9FG1 - chains B and C of the 7 polymer chains in the assembly; structure by electron microscopy, 3.10 A resolution.

# Chain B
Name: Gamma-aminobutyric acid receptor subunit beta-3
Source organism: Homo sapiens
UniProtKB: P28472 (GBRB3_HUMAN); residues 1-448 here correspond to UniProt positions 26-473 (UniProt number = residue number + 25)
Chain sequence (395 residues; row label = number of the first residue in the row; note: 107 numbers in that range are skipped by the numbering (no residue carries them; nothing is unmodelled there); numbers below 1 keep their minus sign (Met-53 is residue -53)):
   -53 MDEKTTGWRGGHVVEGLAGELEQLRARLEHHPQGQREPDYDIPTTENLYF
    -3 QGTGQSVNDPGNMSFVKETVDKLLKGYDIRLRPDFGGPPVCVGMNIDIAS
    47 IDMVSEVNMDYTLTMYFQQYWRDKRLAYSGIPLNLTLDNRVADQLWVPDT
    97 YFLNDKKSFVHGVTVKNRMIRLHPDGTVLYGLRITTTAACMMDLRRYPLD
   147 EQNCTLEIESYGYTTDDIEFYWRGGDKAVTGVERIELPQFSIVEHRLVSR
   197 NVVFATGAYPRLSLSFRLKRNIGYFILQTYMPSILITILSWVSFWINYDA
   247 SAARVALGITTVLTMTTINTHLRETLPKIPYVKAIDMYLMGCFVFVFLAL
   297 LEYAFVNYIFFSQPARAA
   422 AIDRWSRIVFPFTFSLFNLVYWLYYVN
Disordered / not traced: -53 to 7, 448
Cystine bridges: Cys136-Cys150
Covalently attached groups: N-acetylglucosamine (NAG) linked to Asn80; glycan linked to Asn149
Construct notes: initiating methionine (-53); expression tag (-52 to 0); linker (308-314)
Small-molecule neighbours: gamma-amino-butanoic acid (ABU): Tyr97, Glu155, Ser156, Tyr157, Phe200, Thr202, Tyr205
UniProt features mapped onto this chain:
  - binding site (benzamidine): Asp95 to Tyr97, Glu155 to Tyr157, Phe200
  - binding site (4-aminobutanoate): Tyr97, Glu155, Tyr157, Thr202
  - binding site (histamine): Tyr97, Ser156, Tyr157, Thr202
  - glycosylation (N-linked (GlcNAc...) asparagine): Asn8, Asn80, Asn149

# Chain C
Name: Isoform 1 of Gamma-aminobutyric acid receptor subunit gamma-2
Source organism: Homo sapiens
UniProtKB: P18507 (GBRG2_HUMAN), isoform P18507-2; the construct has insertions or renumbered stretches relative to UniProt, so the offset changes along the chain: 1-322 = UniProt 40-361; 400-428 = UniProt 447-475
Chain sequence (373 residues; row label = number of the first residue in the row; note: 71 numbers in that range are skipped by the numbering (no residue carries them; nothing is unmodelled there); numbers below 1 keep their minus sign (Thr-1 is residue -1)):
    -1 TGQKSDDDYEDYTSNKTWVLTPKVPEGDVTVILNNLLEGYDNKLRPDIGV
    49 KPTLIHTDMYVNSIGPVNAINMEYTIDIFFAQTWYDRRLKFNSTIKVLRL
    99 NSNMVGKIWIPDTFFRNSKKADAHWITTPNRMLRIWNDGRVLYTLRLTID
   149 AECQLQLHNFPMDEHSCPLEFSSYGYPREEIVYQWKRSSVEVGDTRSWRL
   199 YQFSFVGLRNTTEVVKTTSGDYVVMSVYFDLSRRMGYFTIQTYIPCTLIV
   249 VLSWVSFWINKDAVPARTSLGITTVLTMTTLSTIARKSLPKVSYVTAMDL
   299 FVSVCFIFVFSALVEYGTLHYFVSSQPARA
   400 AKMDSYARIFFPTAFCLFNLVYWVSYLYLGTGGTTETSQVAPA
Disordered / not traced: -1 to 24, 429-442
Cystine bridges: Cys151-Cys165
Covalently attached groups: N-acetylglucosamine (NAG) linked to Asn208
Construct notes: expression tag (-1 to 0, 429-442); conflict Thr11 (Ala50 in P18507); linker (323-328)
Small-molecule neighbours: D3D ((19S,22R,25R)-22,25,26-trihydroxy-16,22-dioxo-17,21,23-trioxa-22lambda~5~-phosphahexacosan-19-yl (9E)-octadec-9-enoate): Arg231, Arg232, Met233, Gly234, Thr237, Ile238, Ile242, Pro243, Thr245, Leu246, Trp252, Phe414, Cys415, Asn418, Trp422
UniProt features mapped onto this chain:
  - glycosylation (N-linked (GlcNAc...) asparagine): Asn13, Asn90, Asn208

# Interface between chain B and chain C
Pairs across the interface (64; chain B residue first):
  Asn8(B) with Val48(C)
  Met9(B) with Leu42(C), hydrophobic; Arg43(C); Arg86(C)
  Val12(B) with Ile46(C), hydrophobic
  Lys13(B) with Gly37(C), hydrogen bond (side chain-backbone); Asp39(C); Leu42(C)
  Val16(B) with Lys41(C)
  Asp48(B) with Lys117(C), salt bridge
  Tyr62(B) with Phe112(C); Arg114(C); Tyr172(C)
  Gln64(B) with Thr216(C); Ser217(C)
  Thr82(B) with Gly173(C); Tyr174(C); Glu178(C), hydrogen bond
  Leu83(B) with Lys41(C)
  Asp84(B) with Lys41(C), hydrogen bond (backbone-backbone)
  Arg86(B) with Asn40(C); Gly104(C), hydrogen bond (side chain-backbone)
  Val87(B) with Lys41(C)
  His107(B) with Ser116(C); Lys117(C)
  Val109(B) with Thr111(C); Phe112(C); Ala119(C); Asp120(C); Leu145(C), hydrophobic
  Thr110(B) with Thr111(C), hydrogen bond (side chain-backbone); Leu145(C)
  Val111(B) with Asp110(C)
  Asn113(B) with Phe112(C)
  Arg114(B) with Tyr172(C)
  Met115(B) with Tyr172(C), hydrophobic; Gly173(C)
  Arg117(B) with Gly173(C), hydrogen bond (side chain-backbone); Pro175(C); Ser217(C), hydrogen bond (side chain-backbone); Tyr220(C), hydrogen bond
  Gly127(B) with Tyr172(C)
  Leu128(B) with Tyr172(C), hydrogen bond (backbone-side chain)
  Arg129(B) with Phe112(C); Phe113(C), hydrogen bond (side chain-backbone); Arg114(C), hydrogen bond (side chain-backbone); Ser116(C), hydrogen bond (side chain-backbone); Tyr172(C), hydrogen bond (backbone-side chain)
  Pro184(B) with Lys289(C); Val290(C); Ser291(C), hydrogen bond (backbone-side chain)
  Gln185(B) with Lys289(C)
  Asn217(B) with Ser291(C), hydrogen bond
  Gly219(B) with Ser291(C)
  Tyr220(B) with Arg284(C); Ser291(C), hydrogen bond (backbone-backbone); Val293(C), hydrophobic; Asp297(C); Ser301(C), hydrogen bond
  Gln224(B) with Ser280(C), hydrogen bond (side chain-backbone); Thr281(C)
  Leu231(B) with Phe304(C), hydrophobic; Phe308(C), hydrophobic
  Thr260(B) with Leu274(C)
Other interface residues (no listed pair), chain B (49 interface residues in all): Asp17, Leu20, Ser46, Glu52, Tyr66, Leu79, Asn80, Leu81, Phe105, Leu125, Glu182, Pro228, Ile232, Leu235, Trp241, Ile264, His267
Other interface residues (no listed pair), chain C (59 interface residues in all): Tyr38, Pro44, Asp45, Gly47, Phe78, Ile106, Ile108, Pro109, Asn115, Ala121, Arg129, Leu143, Glu150, Gln154, Ile270, Thr277, Pro288, Tyr292, Tyr319

# Summary
49 residues of chain B and 59 residues of chain C are in contact, with 18 hydrogen bonds and 1 salt bridge.
Among the polar pairs are Asp48(B)-Lys117(C), Lys13(B)-Gly37(C) and Thr82(B)-Glu178(C). Chain B binds
gamma-amino-butanoic acid. Bound to chain C: compound D3D.
Chain B is Gamma-aminobutyric acid receptor subunit beta-3 and chain C is Isoform 1 of Gamma-aminobutyric acid
receptor subunit gamma-2, both from Homo sapiens; the structure, Cryo-EM structure of the alpha1beta3gamma2
GABA(A) receptor in complex with GABA and Nb38 in the short-lived ..., was determined by electron microscopy.
